PDB entry 6S8N | electron microscopy, 3.10 A resolution | chains A and B of the 5 polymer chains in the assembly

# Chain A (and B)
Name: Lipopolysaccharide ABC transporter, ATP-binding protein LptB
Source organism: Shigella flexneri
Notes: chain B of this document is another copy of the same molecule, construct and numbering; everything in this record applies to it too
UniProt: E7T9E6 (E7T9E6_SHIFL); residue numbers follow UniProt; this construct covers 1-241
Sequence (241 residues; each row starts with the number of its first residue):
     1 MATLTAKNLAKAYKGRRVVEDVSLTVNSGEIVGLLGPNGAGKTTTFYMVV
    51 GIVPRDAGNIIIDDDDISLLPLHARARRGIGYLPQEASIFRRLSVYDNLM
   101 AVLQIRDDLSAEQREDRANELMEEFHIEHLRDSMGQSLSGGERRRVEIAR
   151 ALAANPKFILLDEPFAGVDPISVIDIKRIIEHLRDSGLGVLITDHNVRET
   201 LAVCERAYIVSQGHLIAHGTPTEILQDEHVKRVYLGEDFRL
Unresolved in the structure: 1, 241 (chain B: 1, 240-241)

# Chain A / chain B interface
Residue-residue contacts (20; chain A residue first):
  N38(A) - G167(B)
  G167(A) - H195(B)
  V168(A) - H195(B)  hydrogen bond (backbone-side chain)
  D169(A) - P37(B)
  D169(A) - N38(B)
  D169(A) - H195(B)
  P170(A) - L235(B)  hydrophobic
  I171(A) - R232(B)
  I171(A) - G236(B)
  H195(A) - G167(B)
  H195(A) - V168(B)  hydrogen bond (side chain-backbone)
  V197(A) - P170(B)  hydrophobic
  R198(A) - R198(B)
  R232(A) - I171(B)
  Y234(A) - D169(B)
  Y234(A) - P170(B)
  Y234(A) - I171(B)
  L235(A) - P170(B)
  L235(A) - I171(B)
  G236(A) - I171(B)
Other interface residues (no listed pair), chain A (16 interface residues in all): P37, K231, V233
Other interface residues (no listed pair), chain B (17 interface residues in all): V197, E199, K231, V233, Y234

# Summary
The interface between chain A and chain B involves 16 residues on one side and 17 on the other, with 2
hydrogen bonds. The hydrogen-bonded pair is V168(A)-H195(B).
Both chains are Lipopolysaccharide ABC transporter, ATP-binding protein LptB (Shigella flexneri). Entry 6S8N
(Cryo-EM structure of LptB2FGC in complex with lipopolysaccharide) was determined by electron microscopy
together with 6S8G and 6S8H from the same study.
